PDB entry 6RAY | electron microscopy, 4.28 A resolution (low resolution: residue-level contacts below are approximate; hydrogen-bond / salt-bridge calls are withheld) | chains 4 and 6 of the 12 polymer chains in the assembly

== Chain 4 ==
Molecule: DNA replication licensing factor MCM4
Organism: Drosophila melanogaster
Notes: EC 3.6.4.12
Reference sequence: Q26454 (MCM4_DROME); residue numbers follow UniProt; this construct covers 1-866
Sequence (866 residues; numbered 1 to 866; the number before each row is that of its first residue):
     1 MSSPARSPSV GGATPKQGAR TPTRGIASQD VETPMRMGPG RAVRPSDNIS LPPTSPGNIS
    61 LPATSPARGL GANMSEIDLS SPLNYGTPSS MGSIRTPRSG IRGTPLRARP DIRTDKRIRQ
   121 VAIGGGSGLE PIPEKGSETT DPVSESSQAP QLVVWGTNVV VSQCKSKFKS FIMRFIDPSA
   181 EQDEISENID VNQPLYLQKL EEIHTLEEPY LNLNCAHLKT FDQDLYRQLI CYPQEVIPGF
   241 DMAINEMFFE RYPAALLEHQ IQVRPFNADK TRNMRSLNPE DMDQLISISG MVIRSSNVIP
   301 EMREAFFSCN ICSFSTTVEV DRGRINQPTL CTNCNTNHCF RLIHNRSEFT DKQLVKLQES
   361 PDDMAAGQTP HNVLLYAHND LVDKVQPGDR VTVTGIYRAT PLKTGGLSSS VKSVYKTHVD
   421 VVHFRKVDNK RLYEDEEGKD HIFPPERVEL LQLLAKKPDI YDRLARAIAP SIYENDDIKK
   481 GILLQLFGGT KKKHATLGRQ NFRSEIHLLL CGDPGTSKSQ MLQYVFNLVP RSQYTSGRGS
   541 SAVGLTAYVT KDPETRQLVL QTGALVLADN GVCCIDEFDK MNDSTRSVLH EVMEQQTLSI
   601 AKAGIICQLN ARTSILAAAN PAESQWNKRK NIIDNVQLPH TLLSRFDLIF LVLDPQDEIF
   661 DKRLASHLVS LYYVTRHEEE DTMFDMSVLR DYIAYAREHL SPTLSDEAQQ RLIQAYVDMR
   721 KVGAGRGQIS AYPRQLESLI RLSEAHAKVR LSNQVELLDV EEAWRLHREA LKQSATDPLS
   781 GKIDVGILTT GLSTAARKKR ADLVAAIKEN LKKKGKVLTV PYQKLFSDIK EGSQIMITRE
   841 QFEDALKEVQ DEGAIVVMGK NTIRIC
Disordered / not traced: 1-156, 263-265, 777-866
Swiss-Prot annotation at these positions:
  - motif: S644 to D647 (Arginine finger)
  - binding site (ATP): G512 to S519
  - modified residue: S55 (Phosphoserine), S81 (Phosphoserine), T87 (Phosphothreonine)
  - mutagenesis: K518 (K518A: Slightly reduces complex helicase activity)
Residues lining bound ligands:
  - ATP (adenosine-5'-triphosphate), molecule 1: I472, E474, D476, P514, G515, T516, S517, K518, S519, Q520, M521, E577, A618
  - ATP, molecule 2: Q500, F502, H590, R645, P733, R734
From the paper describing this entry:
  - catalytic residues: R645 (citing earlier work)
  - mutagenesis - R645A: unchanged catalytic activity

== Chain 6 ==
Molecule: DNA replication licensing factor Mcm6
Organism: Drosophila melanogaster
Notes: EC 3.6.4.12
Reference sequence: Q9V461 (MCM6_DROME); numbering as in UniProt (aligned over 1-817)
Sequence (817 residues; each row starts with the number of its first residue):
     1 MDVADAQVGQ LRVKDEVGIR AQKLFQDFLE EFKEDGEIKY TRPAASLESP DRCTLEVSFE
    61 DVEKYDQNLA TAIIEEYYHI YPFLCQSVSN YVKDRIGLKT QKDCYVAFTE VPTRHKVRDL
   121 TTSKIGTLIR ISGQVVRTHP VHPELVSGVF MCLDCQTEIR NVEQQFKFTN PTICRNPVCS
   181 NRKRFMLDVE KSLFLDFQKI RIQETQAELP RGCIPRAVEI ILRSELVETV QAGDRYDFTG
   241 TLIVVPDVSV LAGVGTRAEN SSRHKPGEGM DGVTGLKALG MRELNYRMAF LACSVQATTA
   301 RFGGTDLPMS EVTAEDMKKQ MTDAEWHKIY EMSKDRNLYQ NLISSLFPSI YGNDEVKRGI
   361 LLQQFGGVAK TTTEKTSLRG DINVCIVGDP STAKSQFLKQ VSDFSPRAIY TSGKASSAAG
   421 LTAAVVRDEE SFDFVIEAGA LMLADNGICC IDEFDKMDQR DQVAIHEAME QQTISIARAG
   481 VRATLNARTS ILAAANPING RYDRSKSLQQ NIQLSAPIMS RFDLFFILVD ECNEVVDYAI
   541 ARKIVDLHSN IEESVERAYT REEVLRYVTF ARQFKPVISQ EAGHMLVENY GHLRQRDTGT
   601 SGRSTWRITV RQLESMIRLS EAMAKLECSN RVLERHVKEA FRLLNKSIIR VEQPDIHLDD
   661 DEGLDMDDGI QHDIDMENNG AAANVDENNG MDTSASGAVQ KKKFTLSFED YKNLSTMLVL
   721 HMRAEEARCE VEGNDTGIKR SNVVTWYLEQ VADQIESEDE LISRKNLIEK LIDRLIYHDQ
   781 VIIPLKTSTL KPRIQVQKDF VEEDDPLLVV HPNYVVE
Disordered / not traced: 1-12, 31-41, 145-158, 267-279, 302-304, 654-817
Swiss-Prot annotation at these positions:
  - zinc finger: C152 to C179 (C4-type)
  - motif: S520 to D523 (Arginine finger)
  - binding site (ATP): S391, T392, A393, K394, S395, N496
  - binding site (ADP): R611, E614
  - mutagenesis: T157 (T157M: In allele 4; homozygous lethal), G388 (G388D: In allele 5; homozygous lethal), K394 (K394A: Slihgtly reduces complex helicase activity), M676 (M676K: In allele K1214; eggs exhibit thin shell and flimsy dorsal appendages)
Residues lining bound ligands:
  - ATP (adenosine-5'-triphosphate), molecule 1: S349, I350, Y351, G352, P390, S391, A393, K394, S395, Q396, I540, K543
  - ATP, molecule 2: R379, E470, Q471, T609, V610, R611, E614
From the paper describing this entry:
  - catalytic residues: R521 (citing earlier work)
  - mutagenesis - R521A: decreased catalytic activity

== How chain 4 and chain 6 interact ==
Residue-residue contacts - 101 pairs, chain 4 then chain 6:
  V298(4) with M288(6)
  I299(4) with Y286(6); R287(6); M288(6)
  P300(4) with T122(6); M288(6)
  M302(4) with Y286(6)
  S313(4) with V13(6)
  R322(4) with T256(6)
  G323(4) with T256(6); A258(6)
  I325(4) with E259(6); N260(6); S261(6)
  N326(4) with N260(6); S261(6); R263(6)
  Q327(4) with S262(6); R263(6)
  P328(4) with R263(6)
  F340(4) with N260(6)
  H344(4) with K167(6); Y286(6)
  N345(4) with Y78(6); K167(6)
  R346(4) with E75(6); E76(6); Y78(6); H79(6)
  F349(4) with T122(6)
  T350(4) with T122(6)
  D351(4) with T121(6); T122(6)
  Q386(4) with G212(6); C213(6)
  T400(4) with R257(6)
  P401(4) with R257(6)
  L402(4) with R257(6)
  K403(4) with R257(6)
  S409(4) with M281(6)
  K492(4) with H548(6)
  T496(4) with N550(6)
  L497(4) with S349(6); E553(6); S554(6)
  R499(4) with S349(6); Q400(6); R557(6); R561(6)
  Q500(4) with S349(6); Q396(6)
  F502(4) with S395(6); Q396(6)
  Q561(4) with I214(6)
  V566(4) with R211(6)
  D569(4) with R211(6)
  D583(4) with K456(6)
  S584(4) with K456(6)
  S587(4) with K456(6)
  E591(4) with Y410(6); K414(6)
  Q595(4) with S395(6); K399(6); Y410(6)
  S599(4) with T411(6); S412(6); A415(6)
  A601(4) with T411(6); S416(6)
  K602(4) with A415(6); A419(6)
  A603(4) with A419(6); A423(6)
  C607(4) with P215(6)
  Q608(4) with Q206(6); Y410(6)
  N610(4) with L209(6); P210(6); R211(6)
  A611(4) with R211(6)
  R612(4) with R211(6)
  P639(4) with N499(6)
  H640(4) with R501(6)
  T641(4) with P390(6); N499(6); R501(6)
  Q710(4) with R542(6)
  I713(4) with Y538(6); R542(6); V545(6)
  Q714(4) with Y538(6)
  Y716(4) with D537(6); Y538(6)
  V717(4) with E534(6); Y538(6)
  R720(4) with C532(6); D537(6)
  K721(4) with E534(6)
  Y732(4) with S391(6); D530(6)
  P733(4) with S391(6)
Other interface residues (no listed pair), chain 4 (71 interface residues in all): L342, D435, L560, A568, V588, H590, I600, I606, S705, A715, R734, E737
Other interface residues (no listed pair), chain 6 (73 interface residues in all): Y77, G126, V245, P246, E283, S417, G420, A424, A440, E453, N533, A541, L547, S549

== Summary ==
71 residues of chain 4 and 73 residues of chain 6 are in contact. One ATP molecule is bound between chain 4
and chain 6. Bound to chain 4: ATP. Ligands of chain 6: ATP. The paper reports catalytic residues R645(4) and
R521(6); R521A of chain 6 reduces catalytic activity.
Chain 4 is DNA replication licensing factor MCM4 and chain 6 is DNA replication licensing factor Mcm6, both
from Drosophila melanogaster; the structure, D. melanogaster CMG-DNA, State 2A, was determined by electron
microscopy, deposited together with 6RAZ, 6RAW and 6RAX.
